Entry 7VAC (X-ray diffraction, 3.50 A resolution); this record covers chains A and B of the 3 polymer chains in the assembly.

[Chain A]
Molecule: 14A fab light chain
Source organism: Mus musculus
Notes: antibody fragment or engineered binder
Amino-acid sequence (217 residues; numbered 1 to 217; the number before each row is that of its first residue):
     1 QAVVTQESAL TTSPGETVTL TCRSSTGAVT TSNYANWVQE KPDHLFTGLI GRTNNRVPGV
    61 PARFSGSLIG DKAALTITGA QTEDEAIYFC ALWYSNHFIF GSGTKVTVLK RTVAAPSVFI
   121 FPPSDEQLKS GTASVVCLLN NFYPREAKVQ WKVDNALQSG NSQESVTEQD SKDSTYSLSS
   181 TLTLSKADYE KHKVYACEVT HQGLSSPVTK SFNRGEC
Disulfides: Cys-22/Cys-90, Cys-137/Cys-197

[Chain B]
Molecule: 14A fab heavy chain
Source organism: Mus musculus
Notes: antibody fragment or engineered binder
Amino-acid sequence (229 residues; row label = number of the first residue in the row):
     1 MEVKLLQSGG GLVQPGGSLK LSCAASGIDF SGYWMSWVRR APGKGLEWIG EITPDSSTIN
    61 YAPSLKDEFI ISRDNAKNTL YLQMTKVRSD DTALYYCVSY YEGFAYWGQG TLVTVSAAST
   121 KGPSVFPLAP SSKSTSGGTA ALGCLVKDYF PEPVTVSWNS GALTSGVHTF PAVLQSSGLY
   181 SLSSVVTVPS SSLGTQTYIC NVNHKPSNTK VDKKVEPKSC DKTENLYFQ
Disordered / not traced: 1, 221-229
Disulfides: Cys-23/Cys-97, Cys-144/Cys-200
Small-molecule neighbours: 2-acetamido-2-deoxy-beta-D-galactopyranose (NGA): Trp-34, Thr-53, Pro-54, Asp-55

[How chain A and chain B interact]
Disulfides between the chains: Cys-217(A)/Cys-220(B)
Contacting residue pairs (69; chain A residue first):
  Gln-1(A) with Pro-63(B); Ser-64(B)
  Asn-36(A) with Gly-103(B); Phe-104(B)
  Val-38(A) with Leu-46(B), hydrophobic; Trp-107(B), hydrophobic
  Glu-40(A) with Arg-40(B), salt bridge
  His-44(A) with Arg-40(B); Tyr-96(B)
  Phe-46(A) with Arg-40(B); Leu-46(B), hydrophobic; Tyr-96(B), hydrophobic; Trp-107(B), hydrophobic
  Gly-48(A) with Phe-104(B), hydrogen bond (backbone-backbone); Trp-107(B)
  Gly-51(A) with Glu-102(B), hydrogen bond (backbone-backbone)
  Arg-52(A) with Glu-102(B)
  Asn-55(A) with Glu-102(B), hydrogen bond
  Val-57(A) with Tyr-101(B); Ala-105(B), hydrophobic
  Pro-58(A) with Tyr-101(B)
  Phe-89(A) with Gly-45(B); Leu-46(B)
  Trp-93(A) with Glu-51(B)
  Asn-96(A) with Asn-60(B)
  His-97(A) with Trp-48(B); Tyr-61(B); Pro-63(B)
  Phe-98(A) with Trp-48(B); Tyr-100(B)
  Phe-100(A) with Leu-46(B); Trp-48(B), hydrophobic; Phe-104(B), hydrophobic
  Phe-119(A) with Thr-139(B); Ala-141(B), hydrophobic
  Phe-121(A) with Leu-128(B); Ala-129(B); Ala-141(B)
  Pro-122(A) with Ala-129(B)
  Ser-124(A) with Phe-126(B); Pro-127(B)
  Glu-126(A) with Pro-127(B); Lys-213(B), salt bridge
  Gln-127(A) with Phe-126(B)
  Ser-134(A) with Leu-145(B)
  Val-136(A) with Leu-128(B), hydrophobic
  Leu-138(A) with Ala-141(B), hydrophobic; Phe-170(B), hydrophobic; Val-185(B), hydrophobic
  Asn-140(A) with His-168(B); Thr-187(B)
  Asn-141(A) with His-168(B), hydrogen bond
  Gln-163(A) with Val-173(B); Leu-174(B), hydrogen bond (side chain-backbone); Gln-175(B)
  Glu-164(A) with Val-173(B)
  Ser-165(A) with Phe-170(B); Pro-171(B), hydrogen bond (side chain-backbone); Val-173(B)
  Val-166(A) with Pro-171(B)
  Thr-167(A) with Phe-170(B)
  Ser-177(A) with His-168(B), hydrogen bond; Phe-170(B)
  Leu-178(A) with Phe-170(B)
  Ser-179(A) with Phe-170(B); Ser-183(B)
  Glu-216(A) with Lys-218(B), hydrogen bond (backbone-side chain)
  Cys-217(A) with Lys-218(B); Cys-220(B), disulfide
Interface residues without a listed pair, chain A (46 interface residues in all): Thr-47, Ile-50, Arg-56, Ser-102, Thr-132, Thr-181, Thr-183
Interface residues without a listed pair, chain B (45 interface residues in all): Val-38, Glu-47, Ala-62, Leu-94, Val-125, Pro-130, Ala-140, Leu-142, Lys-147

[Summary]
46 residues of chain A face 45 of chain B across their interface, with 1 disulfide bond, 8 hydrogen bonds and
2 salt bridges. Polar pairs include Glu-40(A)/Arg-40(B), Glu-126(A)/Lys-213(B) and Asn-55(A)/Glu-102(B). Bound
to chain B: 2-acetamido-2-deoxy-beta-D-galactopyranose.
Chain A is 14A fab light chain and chain B is 14A fab heavy chain, both from Mus musculus; the structure,
Crystal structure of antibody 14A in complex with MUC1 glycopeptide(GlycoST), was determined by X-ray
diffraction.
